PDB entry 5XFL | X-ray diffraction, 2.45 A resolution | chain A

# Chain A
Name: Catenin alpha-2
Source organism: Mus musculus
UniProt: Q61301 (CTNA2_MOUSE); numbering as in UniProt (aligned over 260-632)
Amino-acid sequence (375 residues; numbered 258 to 632; the number before each row is that of its first residue):
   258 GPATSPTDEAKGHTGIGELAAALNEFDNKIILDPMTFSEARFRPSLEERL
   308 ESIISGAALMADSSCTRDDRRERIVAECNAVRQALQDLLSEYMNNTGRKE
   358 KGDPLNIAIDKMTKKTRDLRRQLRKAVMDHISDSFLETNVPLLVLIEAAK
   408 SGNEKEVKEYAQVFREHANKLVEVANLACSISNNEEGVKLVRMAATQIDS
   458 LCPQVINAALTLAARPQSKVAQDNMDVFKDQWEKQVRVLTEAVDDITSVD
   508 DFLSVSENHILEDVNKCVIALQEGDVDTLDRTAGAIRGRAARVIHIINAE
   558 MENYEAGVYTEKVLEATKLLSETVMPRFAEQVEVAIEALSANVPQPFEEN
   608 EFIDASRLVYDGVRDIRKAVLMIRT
Disordered / not traced: 258-270, 599-603, 630-632
Differences from the reference sequence: expression tag (258-259)
Curated features (UniProtKB/Swiss-Prot):
  - modified residue: Thr632 (Phosphothreonine)

# In short
Chain A is Catenin alpha-2 (Mus musculus); the structure, Crystal structure of the force-sensing device region
of alpha N-catenin, was determined by X-ray diffraction, deposited together with 5Y04.
